Entry 6WE3 (X-ray diffraction, 1.95 A resolution); this record covers chain A.

# Chain A
Molecule: Protein mono-ADP-ribosyltransferase PARP14
From: Homo sapiens
Notes: EC 2.4.2.-
UniProt: Q460N5 (PAR14_HUMAN), isoform Q460N5-1; residues 1611-1801 here correspond to UniProt positions 1530-1720 (UniProt number = residue number - 81)
Amino-acid sequence (194 residues; each row starts with the number of its first residue):
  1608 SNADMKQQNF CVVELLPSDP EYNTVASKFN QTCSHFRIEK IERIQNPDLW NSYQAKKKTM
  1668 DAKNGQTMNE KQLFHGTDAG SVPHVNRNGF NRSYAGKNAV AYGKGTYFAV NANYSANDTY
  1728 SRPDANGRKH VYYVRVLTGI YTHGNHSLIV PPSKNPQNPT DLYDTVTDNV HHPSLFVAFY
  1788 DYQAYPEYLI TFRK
Disordered / not traced: 1608-1612, 1760-1768
Sequence notes: expression tag (1608-1610)
Ligand contacts: TZ7 (2-{[(trans-4-hydroxycyclohexyl)sulfanyl]methyl}-8-methylquinazolin-4(3H)-one): Phe1681, His1682, Gly1683, Thr1684, Asp1685, Ser1688, Tyr1701, Lys1704, Asn1705, Ala1706, Tyr1714, Ala1716, Tyr1721, Ser1722, Thr1726, Tyr1727, Leu1782

# Overview
Ligands of chain A: compound TZ7.
Chain A is Protein mono-ADP-ribosyltransferase PARP14 (Homo sapiens); the structure, Human PARP14 (ARTD8),
catalytic fragment in complex with compound 3, was determined by X-ray diffraction, deposited together with
6WE2 and 6WE4.
